6DDF - chains R and D of the 5 polymer chains in the assembly; structure by electron microscopy, 3.50 A resolution.

[Chain R]
Molecule: Mu-type opioid receptor
From: Mus musculus
Reference sequence: P42866 (OPRM_MOUSE), isoform P42866-19; the construct has insertions or renumbered stretches relative to UniProt, so the offset changes along the chain: 3-45 = UniProt 9-51; 52-358 = UniProt 52-358
Amino-acid sequence (356 residues; row label = number of the first residue in the row):
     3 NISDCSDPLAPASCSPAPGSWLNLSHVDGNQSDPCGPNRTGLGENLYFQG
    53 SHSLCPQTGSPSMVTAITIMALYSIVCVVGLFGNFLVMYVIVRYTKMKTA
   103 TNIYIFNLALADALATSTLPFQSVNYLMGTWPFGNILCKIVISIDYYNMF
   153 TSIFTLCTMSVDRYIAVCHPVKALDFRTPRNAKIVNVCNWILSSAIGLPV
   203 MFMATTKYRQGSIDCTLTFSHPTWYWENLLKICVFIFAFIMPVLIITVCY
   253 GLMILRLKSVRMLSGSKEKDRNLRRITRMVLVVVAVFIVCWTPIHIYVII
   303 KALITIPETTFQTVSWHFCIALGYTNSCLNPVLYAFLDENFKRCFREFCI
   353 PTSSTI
Disordered / not traced: 3-64, 346-358
Cystine bridges: Cys-140/Cys-217
Sequence notes: insertion (46-51)
Reported in the primary citation:
  - binding site for Damgo (chain D): Asp-147, His-297, Tyr-326 (from molecular simulation)
  - disease-associated variants - R179C: abolished signaling (citing earlier work)
  - contacts within the chain: Asp-164/Arg-179

[Chain D]
Molecule: Damgo
Amino-acid sequence (5 residues; row label = number of the first residue in the row):
     1 YAGFX
Modified residues: Ala-2 (D-alanine; DAL); Phe-4 (N-methylphenylalanine; MEA); ETA (ethanolamine) at position 5

[Interface between chain R and chain D]
Contacting residue pairs - 17 pairs, chain R then chain D:
  Gln-124(R) / Phe-4(D)
  Trp-133(R) / Phe-4(D)
  Val-143(R) / Phe-4(D)
  Ile-144(R) / Phe-4(D)
  Asp-147(R) / Tyr-1(D)  hydrogen bond (side chain-backbone)
  Tyr-148(R) / Tyr-1(D)  hydrophobic
  Met-151(R) / Tyr-1(D)  hydrophobic
  Cys-217(R) / Phe-4(D)
  Val-236(R) / Tyr-1(D)  hydrophobic
  Ile-296(R) / Tyr-1(D)
  Val-300(R) / Tyr-1(D)
  Trp-318(R) / Ala-2(D)
  Trp-318(R) / ETA_5(D)
  Ile-322(R) / Tyr-1(D)
  Ile-322(R) / Ala-2(D)
  Ile-322(R) / Gly-3(D)
  Tyr-326(R) / Tyr-1(D)  hydrogen bond (side chain-backbone)
Interface residues without a listed pair, chain R (16 interface residues in all): Lys-233, His-297

[Overview]
The interface between chain R and chain D involves 16 residues on one side and 5 on the other, with 2 hydrogen
bonds. Polar contacts include Asp-147(R)/Tyr-1(D) and Tyr-326(R)/Tyr-1(D). The paper reports a binding site
for Damgo (chain D) at Asp-147(R), His-297(R) and Tyr-326(R); R179C of chain R abolishes signaling.
Here chain R is Mu-type opioid receptor (Mus musculus) and chain D is Damgo. Entry 6DDF (Mu Opioid Receptor-Gi
Protein Complex) was determined by electron microscopy, deposited together with 6DDE.
